Entry 7BHY (X-ray diffraction, 2.30 A resolution); this record covers chains E and B of the 4 polymer chains in the assembly.

Chain E:
Molecule: DNA operator - strand 1
Sequence (15 nucleotides; numbered 1 to 15; the number before each row is that of its first residue):
     1 TTGAATTTTG TTCAA

Chain B:
Name: Deoxyribonucleoside regulator
Source organism: Bacillus subtilis subsp. subtilis str. 168
Reference sequence: P39140 (DEOR_BACSU); numbering as in UniProt (aligned over 4-55)
Amino-acid sequence (57 residues; each row starts with the number of its first residue; note: 3 numbers in that range are skipped by the numbering (no residue carries them; nothing is unmodelled there); numbers below 1 keep their minus sign (Ser-4 is residue -4)):
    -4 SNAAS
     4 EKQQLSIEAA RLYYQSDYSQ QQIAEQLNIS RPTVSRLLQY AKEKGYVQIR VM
Not modelled in the structure: -4 to -1
Differences from the reference sequence: expression tag (-4 to 0)
UniProt features mapped onto this chain:
  - DNA-binding region: Gln23 to Gln42 (H-T-H motif)

Interface between chain E and chain B:
Residue-residue contacts - 7 pairs, chain E then chain B:
  DT1(E) with Thr36(B), hydrogen bond to the phosphate
  DT2(E) with Ile32(B), phosphate contact; Ser33(B), hydrogen bond to the phosphate; Pro35(B), base contact; Thr36(B), hydrogen bond to the phosphate
  DG3(E) with Pro35(B), base contact
  DA4(E) with Pro35(B), base contact
Interface residues without a listed pair, chain B (5 interface residues in all): Arg39

Summary:
4 residues of chain E face 5 of chain B across their interface; the contacts include 3 hydrogen bonds. Among
the polar pairs are DT1(E)-Thr36(B), DT2(E)-Ser33(B) and DT2(E)-Thr36(B).
Here chain E is DNA operator - strand 1 and chain B is Deoxyribonucleoside regulator (Bacillus subtilis subsp.
subtilis str. 168). Entry 7BHY (DNA-binding domain of DeoR in complex with the DNA operator) was determined by
X-ray diffraction (same publication as 7OYK).
